4XPC - chains A and B of the 3 polymer chains in the assembly; structure by X-ray diffraction, 1.68 A resolution.

# Chain A
Name: reverse transcriptase
Source organism: Moloney murine leukemia virus (isolate Shinnick)
Notes: EC 2.7.7.49, 2.7.7.7, 3.1.26.4
UniProt: P03355 (POL_MLVMS); residues 24-278 here correspond to UniProt positions 683-937 (UniProt number = residue number + 659)
Chain sequence (259 residues; numbered 20 to 278; the number before each row is that of its first residue):
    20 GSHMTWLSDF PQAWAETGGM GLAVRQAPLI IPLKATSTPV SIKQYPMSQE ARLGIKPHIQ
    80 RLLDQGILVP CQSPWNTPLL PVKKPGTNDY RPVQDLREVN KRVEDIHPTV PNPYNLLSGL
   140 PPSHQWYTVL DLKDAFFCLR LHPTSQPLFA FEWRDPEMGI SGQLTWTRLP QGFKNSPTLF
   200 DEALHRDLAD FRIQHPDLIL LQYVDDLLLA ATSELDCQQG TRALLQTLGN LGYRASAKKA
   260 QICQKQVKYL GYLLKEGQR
Unresolved in the structure: 20-23, 103-107, 177-179
Sequence notes: expression tag (20-23)

# Chain B
Molecule: 8-nt DNA strand
Sequence (8 nucleotides; numbered 1 to 8; the number before each row is that of its first residue):
     1 CTTATAAA

# Chain A / chain B interface
Pairs across the interface - 8 pairs, chain A then chain B:
  Tyr64(A) - DC1(B)  hydrogen bond to the base
  Tyr64(A) - DT2(B)  sugar contact
  Leu99(A) - DC1(B)  base contact
  Pro100(A) - DC1(B)  sugar contact
  Val101(A) - DC1(B)  base contact
  Arg116(A) - DT2(B)  hydrogen bond to the base
  Arg116(A) - DT3(B)  hydrogen bond to the sugar
  Lys120(A) - DA4(B)  salt bridge to the phosphate

# Overview
Chain A and chain B form an interface of 6 and 4 residues respectively, with 3 hydrogen bonds and 1 salt
bridge. Among the polar pairs are Tyr64(A)-DC1(B), Arg116(A)-DT2(B) and Arg116(A)-DT3(B).
Here chain A is reverse transcriptase (Moloney murine leukemia virus (isolate Shinnick)) and chain B is an
8-nt DNA strand. Entry 4XPC (Crystal structure of 5'- CTTATAAATTTATAAG in a host-guest complex) was determined
by X-ray diffraction (same publication as 4XNO, 4XO0 and 4XPE).
